PDB entry 7VNI | X-ray diffraction, 2.00 A resolution | chains B and D

== Chain B ==
Molecule: Ahr homolog spineless
Source organism: Drosophila melanogaster
Reference sequence: O61543 (O61543_DROME); numbering as in UniProt (aligned over 264-381)
Chain sequence (120 residues; each row starts with the number of its first residue):
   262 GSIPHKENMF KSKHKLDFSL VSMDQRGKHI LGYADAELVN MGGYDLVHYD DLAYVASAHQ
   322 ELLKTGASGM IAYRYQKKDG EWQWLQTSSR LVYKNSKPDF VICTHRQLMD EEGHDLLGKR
Disordered / not traced: 262-268, 295-297
Differences from the reference sequence: expression tag (262-263)
Reported in the primary citation:
  - mutagenesis - M284C/Y336L (Kd 400 nM): increased binding to betaNF
  - mutagenesis - M284C/Y336L (Kd 800 nM): increased binding to FICZ
  - specificity-determining residues: Met284, Tyr336 (from molecular simulation)

== Chain D ==
Molecule: Aryl hydrocarbon receptor nuclear translocator
Source organism: Mus musculus
Reference sequence: P53762 (ARNT_MOUSE); residue numbers follow UniProt; this construct covers 358-466
Chain sequence (111 residues; numbered 356 to 466; the number before each row is that of its first residue):
   356 GSCQPTEFIS RHNIEGIFTF VDHRCVATVG YQPQELLGKN IVEFCHPEDQ QLLRDSFQQV
   416 VKLKGQVLSV MFRFRSKTRE WLWMRTSSFT FQNPYSDEIE YIICTNTNVK N
Disordered / not traced: 356-360, 465-466
Differences from the reference sequence: expression tag (356-357)
Curated features (UniProtKB/Swiss-Prot):
  - mutagenesis: Arg366 (R366A: Markedly decreases heterodimer formation with EPAS1. Markedly decreases heterodimer formation with HIF1A. Impairs heterodimer formation with EPAS1; when associated with N-448 ...), Asn448 (N448A: Decreases heterodimer formation with EPAS1. Decreases heterodimer formation with HIF1A. Impairs heterodimer formation with EPAS1; when associated with A-366 ...), Tyr456 (Y456D: Decreases heterodimer formation with EPAS1. Decreases heterodimer formation with HIF1A. Significantly destabilizes ARNT?s heterodimeric interactions with both NPAS1 and NPAS3 ...)

== Chain B / chain D interface ==
Pairs across the interface (24; chain B residue first):
  Leu277(B) with Tyr450(D)
  Asp278(B) with Asn448(D), hydrogen bond (backbone-side chain); Tyr450(D)
  Tyr305(B) with Phe446(D), hydrophobic; Asn448(D); Pro449(D); Tyr456(D), hydrogen bond (backbone-side chain)
  Asp306(B) with Arg366(D), hydrogen bond (backbone-side chain); Tyr456(D)
  Val308(B) with Arg366(D)
  Tyr310(B) with Ile364(D), hydrophobic; Phe375(D), hydrophobic; Asp377(D); Arg379(D)
  Leu313(B) with Phe446(D), hydrophobic; Tyr456(D); Ile458(D), hydrophobic
  Ala317(B) with Phe446(D), hydrophobic; Pro449(D)
  His320(B) with Asn448(D); Pro449(D)
  Leu324(B) with Pro449(D); Tyr450(D), hydrophobic
  Trp343(B) with Phe375(D), hydrophobic
Interface residues without a listed pair, chain B (12 interface residues in all): Gln337
Interface residues without a listed pair, chain D (13 interface residues in all): Ser451, Glu455
From the paper, about this interface:
  - hot spots on chain B (mutagenesis) - Y305A (Kd 1800 nM), Y310A (Kd 500 nM): decreased binding to Aryl hydrocarbon receptor nuclear translocator (chain D)

== Summary ==
The interface between chain B and chain D involves 12 residues on one side and 13 on the other; the contacts
include 3 hydrogen bonds. Polar contacts include Asp278(B)-Asn448(D), Tyr305(B)-Tyr456(D) and
Asp306(B)-Arg366(D). The paper reports that Y305A and Y310A of chain B reduce binding to Aryl hydrocarbon
receptor nuclear translocator (chain D); specificity determinants Met284(B) and Tyr336(B).
Chain B is Ahr homolog spineless (Drosophila melanogaster) and chain D is Aryl hydrocarbon receptor nuclear
translocator (Mus musculus); the structure, AHR-ARNT PAS-B heterodimer, was determined by X-ray diffraction,
deposited together with 7VNA and 7VNH.
